5JXT - chains G and D of the 23 polymer chains in the assembly; structure by X-ray diffraction, 3.01 A resolution.

== Chain G (and D) ==
Protein: Chromatin-remodeling complex ATPase-like protein
From: Myceliophthora thermophila (strain ATCC 42464 / BCRC 31852 / DSM 1799)
Notes: chain D of this document is another copy of the same molecule, construct and numbering; everything in this record applies to it too
UniProtKB: G2QFM3 (G2QFM3_MYCTT); residue numbers follow UniProt; this construct covers 406-754
Sequence (349 residues; row label = number of the first residue in the row):
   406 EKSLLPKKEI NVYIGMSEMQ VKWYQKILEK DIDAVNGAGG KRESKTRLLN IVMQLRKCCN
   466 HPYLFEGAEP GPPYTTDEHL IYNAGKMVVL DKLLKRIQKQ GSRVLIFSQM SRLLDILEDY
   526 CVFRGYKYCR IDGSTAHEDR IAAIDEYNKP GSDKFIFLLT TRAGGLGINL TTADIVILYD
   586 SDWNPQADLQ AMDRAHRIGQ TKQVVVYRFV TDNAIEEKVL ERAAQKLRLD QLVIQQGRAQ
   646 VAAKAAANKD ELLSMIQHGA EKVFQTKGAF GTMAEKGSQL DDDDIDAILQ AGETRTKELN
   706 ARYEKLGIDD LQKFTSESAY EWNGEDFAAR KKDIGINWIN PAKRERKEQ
Unresolved in the structure: 406, 715-754 (chain D: 406, 671-685, 714-754)

== How chain G and chain D interact ==
Contacting residue pairs (5):
  His542(G) - Arg643(D)  hydrogen bond
  Asn574(G) - Ile603(D)
  Arg602(G) - Arg602(D)
  Val646(G) - Thr540(D)
  Lys654(G) - Asp520(D)  salt bridge
Interface residues without a listed pair, chain G (6 interface residues in all): Ile603
Interface residues without a listed pair, chain D (6 interface residues in all): Asn574

== Summary ==
The chain G/chain D interface involves 6 residues from each chain; the contacts include 1 hydrogen bond and 1
salt bridge. Among the polar pairs are Lys654(G)-Asp520(D) and His542(G)-Arg643(D).
Chain G and chain D are both Chromatin-remodeling complex ATPase-like protein (Myceliophthora thermophila
(strain ATCC 42464 / BCRC 31852 / DSM 1799)); the structure, Crystal structure of MtISWI bound with histone H4
tail, was determined by X-ray diffraction, deposited together with 5JXR.
